Entry 6AC3 (X-ray diffraction, 3.60 A resolution); this record covers chains A and D of the 4 polymer chains in the assembly.

Chain A (and D):
Name: Red-bioluminescence eliciting luciferase
Organism: Phrixothrix hirtus
Notes: chain D of this document is another copy of the same molecule, construct and numbering; everything in this record applies to it too
UniProtKB: Q9U4U7 (Q9U4U7_9COLE); numbering as in UniProt (aligned over 1-546)
Chain sequence (546 residues; numbered 1 to 546; the number before each row is that of its first residue):
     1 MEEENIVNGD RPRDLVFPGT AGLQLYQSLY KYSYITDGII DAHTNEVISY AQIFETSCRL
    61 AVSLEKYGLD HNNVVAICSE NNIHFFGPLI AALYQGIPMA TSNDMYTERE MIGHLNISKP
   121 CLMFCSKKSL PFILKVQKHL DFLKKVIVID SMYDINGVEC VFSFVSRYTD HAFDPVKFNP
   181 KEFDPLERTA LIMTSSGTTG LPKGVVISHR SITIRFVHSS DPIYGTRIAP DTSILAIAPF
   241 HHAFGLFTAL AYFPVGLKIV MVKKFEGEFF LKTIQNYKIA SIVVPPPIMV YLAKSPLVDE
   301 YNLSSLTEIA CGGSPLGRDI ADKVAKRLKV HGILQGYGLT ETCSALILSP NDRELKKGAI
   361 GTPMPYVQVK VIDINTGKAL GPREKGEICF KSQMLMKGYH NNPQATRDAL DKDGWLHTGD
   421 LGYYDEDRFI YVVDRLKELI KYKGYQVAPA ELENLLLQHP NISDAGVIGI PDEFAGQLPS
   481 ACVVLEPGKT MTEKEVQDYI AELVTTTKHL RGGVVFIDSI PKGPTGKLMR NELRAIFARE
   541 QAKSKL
Unresolved in the structure: 1-5, 350-362, 438-546 (chain D: 1-7, 350-362, 437-546)
Reported in the primary citation:
  - mutagenesis - K527A: abolished catalytic activity
  - mutagenesis - T525A: decreased catalytic activity
  - mutagenesis - K522A: decreased stability

How chain A and chain D interact:
Contacting residue pairs (33; chain A residue first):
  Arg11(A) - Tyr26(D)
  Arg11(A) - Tyr30(D)  hydrogen bond (backbone-side chain)
  Arg11(A) - Val176(D)  hydrogen bond (side chain-backbone)
  Arg11(A) - Lys177(D)
  Arg11(A) - Phe178(D)  hydrogen bond (side chain-backbone)
  Arg11(A) - Asn179(D)  hydrogen bond
  Pro12(A) - Gln27(D)
  Pro12(A) - Tyr30(D)
  Arg13(A) - Gln27(D)
  Arg13(A) - Tyr30(D)
  Arg13(A) - Lys31(D)
  Asp14(A) - Lys31(D)  salt bridge
  Leu15(A) - Phe17(D)  hydrophobic
  Leu15(A) - Gln27(D)
  Tyr26(A) - Arg11(D)  hydrogen bond
  Gln27(A) - Pro12(D)
  Gln27(A) - Arg13(D)
  Gln27(A) - Leu15(D)
  Tyr30(A) - Arg11(D)  hydrogen bond (side chain-backbone)
  Tyr30(A) - Pro12(D)
  Tyr30(A) - Arg13(D)  hydrogen bond
  Lys31(A) - Asp14(D)  salt bridge
  Lys31(A) - Ser220(D)
  Lys31(A) - Pro222(D)
  Tyr34(A) - Arg227(D)
  Val176(A) - Arg11(D)  hydrogen bond (backbone-side chain)
  Lys177(A) - Arg11(D)
  Phe178(A) - Arg11(D)  hydrogen bond (backbone-side chain)
  Asn179(A) - Arg11(D)  hydrogen bond
  Ser220(A) - Lys31(D)
  Pro222(A) - Lys31(D)
  Pro222(A) - Tyr34(D)  hydrophobic
  Arg227(A) - Tyr34(D)
Also at the interface, not in a pair above, chain D (19 interface residues in all): Leu23

Summary:
Chain A and chain D form an interface of 17 and 19 residues respectively, with 10 hydrogen bonds and 2 salt
bridges. Polar pairs include Asp14(A)-Lys31(D), Arg11(A)-Tyr30(D) and Arg11(A)-Val176(D). The paper reports
that K527A of chain A abolishes catalytic activity; T525A of chain A reduces catalytic activity.
Both chains are Red-bioluminescence eliciting luciferase (Phrixothrix hirtus). Entry 6AC3 (Structure of a
natural red emitting luciferase from Phrixothrix hirtus (P3121 crystal form)) was determined by X-ray
diffraction together with 6AAA and 6ABH from the same study.
